5KO7 - chains A and B; structure by X-ray diffraction, 2.25 A resolution.

# Chain A (and B)
Protein: Nitroreductase
From: Haliscomenobacter hydrossis (strain ATCC 27775 / DSM 1100 / LMG 10767 / O)
Notes: chain B of this document is another copy of the same molecule, construct and numbering; everything in this record applies to it too
UniProtKB: F4KU78 (F4KU78_HALH1); residues 1-222 here = UniProt positions 1-222
Amino-acid sequence (228 residues; numbered 1 to 228; the number before each row is that of its first residue):
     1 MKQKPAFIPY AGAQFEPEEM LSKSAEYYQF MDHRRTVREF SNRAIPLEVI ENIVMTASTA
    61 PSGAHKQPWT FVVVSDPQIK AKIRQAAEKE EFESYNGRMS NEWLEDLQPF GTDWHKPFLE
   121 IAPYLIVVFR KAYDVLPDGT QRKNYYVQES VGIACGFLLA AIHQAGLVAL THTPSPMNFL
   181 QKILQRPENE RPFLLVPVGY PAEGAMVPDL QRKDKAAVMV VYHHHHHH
Not modelled in the structure: 1-4, 95-112, 225-228 (chain B: 1-4, 95-114, 225-228)
Differences from the reference sequence: expression tag (223-228)
Ligand contacts:
  - FMN (flavin mononucleotide), molecule 1: Arg34, Arg35, Thr36, Arg38, Leu170, Thr171, His172, Thr173, Leu194, Leu210, Arg212
  - FMN, molecule 2: Pro61, Ser62, Gly63, Ala64, His65, Tyr146, Glu149, Ser150, Ile153
Curated features (UniProtKB/Swiss-Prot):
  - binding site (FMN): Arg34 to Arg38, Pro61, Ser62, Thr171 to Thr173, Arg212
  - binding site (3-iodo-L-tyrosine): Glu91, Tyr95, Lys116
What the authors report for this chain:
  - conformationally variable residues (order/disorder transition): Tyr133 to Tyr145
  - contacts within the chain: Asp138-Thr140 (hydrogen bond)
  - mutagenesis - T173A: decreased catalytic activity on I-Tyr (citing earlier work)
  - mutagenesis - T173A: increased catalytic activity (citing earlier work)
  - catalytic residues: Thr173 (citing earlier work)

# Interface between chain A and chain B
Pairs across the interface - 200 pairs, chain A then chain B:
  Ala6(A) - Pro208(B)
  Ala6(A) - Asp209(B)  hydrogen bond (backbone-backbone)
  Phe7(A) - Met206(B)
  Phe7(A) - Val207(B)
  Phe7(A) - Pro208(B)  hydrophobic
  Phe7(A) - Asp209(B)
  Ile8(A) - Met206(B)
  Ile8(A) - Val207(B)  hydrogen bond (backbone-backbone)
  Ile8(A) - Asp209(B)
  Pro9(A) - Ala205(B)
  Pro9(A) - Met206(B)
  Tyr10(A) - His33(B)
  Tyr10(A) - Arg35(B)
  Tyr10(A) - Val37(B)  hydrophobic
  Tyr10(A) - Val168(B)
  Tyr10(A) - Pro201(B)  hydrophobic
  Tyr10(A) - Ala205(B)  hydrogen bond (backbone-backbone)
  Ala13(A) - Gly166(B)
  Gln14(A) - Gly166(B)
  Gln14(A) - Tyr200(B)
  Gln14(A) - Pro201(B)
  Phe15(A) - Ala165(B)
  Phe15(A) - Gly166(B)
  Phe15(A) - Tyr200(B)  hydrogen bond (backbone-side chain)
  Glu16(A) - Arg43(B)  salt bridge
  Glu16(A) - Tyr200(B)
  Pro17(A) - Arg43(B)
  Pro17(A) - Pro46(B)
  Pro17(A) - Tyr200(B)
  Met20(A) - Ile45(B)  hydrophobic
  Met20(A) - Val49(B)  hydrophobic
  Met20(A) - Ala165(B)
  Met20(A) - Leu167(B)  hydrophobic
  Met20(A) - Tyr200(B)  hydrogen bond
  Leu21(A) - Glu48(B)
  Leu21(A) - Val49(B)  hydrophobic
  Leu21(A) - Asn52(B)
  Lys23(A) - Gln164(B)
  Ser24(A) - Val49(B)
  Ser24(A) - Asn52(B)  hydrogen bond
  Ala25(A) - Asn52(B)
  Tyr27(A) - Tyr27(B)
  Tyr27(A) - Thr56(B)
  Tyr27(A) - Ala160(B)
  Tyr27(A) - Ala161(B)  hydrophobic
  Tyr27(A) - Gln164(B)
  Tyr28(A) - Met55(B)
  Tyr28(A) - Thr56(B)
  Tyr28(A) - Thr59(B)
  Met31(A) - Thr56(B)
  Met31(A) - Thr59(B)
  Met31(A) - Phe157(B)  hydrophobic
  Asp32(A) - Thr59(B)
  Arg34(A) - Thr59(B)  hydrogen bond (side chain-backbone)
  Arg34(A) - Ala60(B)
  Arg34(A) - Pro61(B)
  Arg34(A) - Phe157(B)
  Arg35(A) - Tyr10(B)
  Val37(A) - Tyr10(B)  hydrophobic
  Arg43(A) - Glu16(B)  salt bridge
  Arg43(A) - Pro17(B)
  Ile45(A) - Met20(B)  hydrophobic
  Pro46(A) - Pro17(B)
  Leu47(A) - His223(B)
  Glu48(A) - Leu21(B)
  Val49(A) - Met20(B)  hydrophobic
  Val49(A) - Leu21(B)  hydrophobic
  Val49(A) - Ser24(B)
  Glu51(A) - Lys215(B)  salt bridge
  Glu51(A) - Met219(B)
  Asn52(A) - Leu21(B)
  Asn52(A) - Ser24(B)  hydrogen bond
  Asn52(A) - Ala25(B)
  Met55(A) - Tyr28(B)
  Met55(A) - Lys215(B)
  Met55(A) - Val218(B)  hydrophobic
  Thr56(A) - Tyr27(B)
  Thr56(A) - Tyr28(B)
  Thr56(A) - Met31(B)
  Ser58(A) - Val218(B)
  Thr59(A) - Tyr28(B)
  Thr59(A) - Met31(B)
  Thr59(A) - Asp32(B)
  Thr59(A) - Arg34(B)  hydrogen bond (backbone-side chain)
  Thr59(A) - Arg212(B)  hydrogen bond (backbone-side chain)
  Ala60(A) - Arg34(B)
  Pro61(A) - Arg34(B)
  Pro61(A) - Leu159(B)  hydrophobic
  Pro61(A) - Thr171(B)
  His65(A) - Leu210(B)
  His65(A) - Gln211(B)  hydrogen bond (side chain-backbone)
  Lys66(A) - Lys213(B)  hydrogen bond (backbone-side chain)
  Gln67(A) - Arg212(B)
  Gln67(A) - Lys213(B)  hydrogen bond (backbone-side chain)
  Thr70(A) - Val218(B)
  Thr70(A) - Val220(B)
  Phe71(A) - Val218(B)  hydrogen bond (backbone-backbone)
  Phe71(A) - Met219(B)
  Phe71(A) - Val220(B)  hydrogen bond (backbone-backbone)
  Val72(A) - Val220(B)
  Val72(A) - Tyr222(B)  hydrophobic
  Val73(A) - Val220(B)  hydrogen bond (backbone-backbone)
  Val73(A) - Val221(B)
  Val73(A) - Tyr222(B)  hydrogen bond (backbone-backbone)
  Ser75(A) - Tyr222(B)  hydrogen bond (side chain-backbone)
  Asp76(A) - Tyr222(B)  hydrogen bond (backbone-backbone)
  Asp76(A) - His223(B)
  Asp76(A) - His224(B)
  Ile79(A) - Tyr222(B)  hydrophobic
  Lys131(A) - Lys213(B)
  Tyr146(A) - Thr173(B)  hydrogen bond
  Gln148(A) - Gln148(B)  hydrogen bond
  Glu149(A) - Gln148(B)
  Glu149(A) - Phe193(B)
  Gly152(A) - Gly152(B)
  Gly152(A) - Ile153(B)  hydrogen bond (backbone-backbone)
  Ile153(A) - Gly152(B)  hydrogen bond (backbone-backbone)
  Ile153(A) - Gly156(B)
  Ile153(A) - Leu159(B)  hydrophobic
  Ile153(A) - Leu194(B)  hydrophobic
  Cys155(A) - Ile153(B)  hydrophobic
  Gly156(A) - Ile153(B)
  Gly156(A) - Phe157(B)
  Phe157(A) - Met31(B)  hydrophobic
  Phe157(A) - Arg34(B)
  Phe157(A) - Gly156(B)
  Phe157(A) - Leu159(B)  hydrophobic
  Phe157(A) - Ala160(B)
  Leu159(A) - Pro61(B)  hydrophobic
  Leu159(A) - Ile153(B)  hydrophobic
  Leu159(A) - Phe157(B)  hydrophobic
  Ala160(A) - Tyr27(B)
  Ala160(A) - Phe157(B)
  Ala161(A) - Tyr27(B)  hydrophobic
  Gln164(A) - Tyr27(B)
  Ala165(A) - Phe15(B)
  Ala165(A) - Met20(B)
  Gly166(A) - Ala13(B)
  Gly166(A) - Phe15(B)
  Leu167(A) - Met20(B)  hydrophobic
  Val168(A) - Tyr10(B)  hydrophobic
  Thr171(A) - Pro61(B)
  Thr173(A) - Tyr146(B)  hydrogen bond
  Leu184(A) - Tyr222(B)  hydrogen bond (backbone-side chain)
  Gln185(A) - Tyr222(B)  hydrogen bond
  Arg186(A) - Val220(B)
  Phe193(A) - Glu149(B)
  Leu194(A) - Ile153(B)  hydrophobic
  Tyr200(A) - Gln14(B)
  Tyr200(A) - Phe15(B)  hydrogen bond (side chain-backbone)
  Tyr200(A) - Glu16(B)
  Tyr200(A) - Pro17(B)
  Tyr200(A) - Met20(B)  hydrogen bond
  Pro201(A) - Tyr10(B)  hydrophobic
  Pro201(A) - Gln14(B)
  Ala205(A) - Pro9(B)
  Ala205(A) - Tyr10(B)  hydrogen bond (backbone-backbone)
  Met206(A) - Phe7(B)
  Met206(A) - Ile8(B)
  Met206(A) - Pro9(B)
  Val207(A) - Phe7(B)
  Val207(A) - Ile8(B)  hydrogen bond (backbone-backbone)
  Pro208(A) - Ala6(B)
  Pro208(A) - Phe7(B)  hydrophobic
  Asp209(A) - Ala6(B)  hydrogen bond (backbone-backbone)
  Asp209(A) - Ile8(B)
  Leu210(A) - His65(B)
  Gln211(A) - His65(B)  hydrogen bond (backbone-side chain)
  Arg212(A) - Thr59(B)  hydrogen bond (side chain-backbone)
  Arg212(A) - Gln67(B)
  Lys213(A) - Met55(B)
  Lys213(A) - Lys66(B)  hydrogen bond (side chain-backbone)
  Lys213(A) - Gln67(B)  hydrogen bond (side chain-backbone)
  Asp214(A) - Met55(B)
  Lys215(A) - Glu51(B)  salt bridge
  Lys215(A) - Met55(B)
  Val218(A) - Met55(B)  hydrophobic
  Val218(A) - Ser58(B)
  Val218(A) - Thr70(B)
  Val218(A) - Phe71(B)  hydrogen bond (backbone-backbone)
  Met219(A) - Glu51(B)
  Met219(A) - Val54(B)  hydrophobic
  Met219(A) - Phe71(B)
  Met219(A) - Val73(B)  hydrophobic
  Val220(A) - Thr70(B)
  Val220(A) - Phe71(B)  hydrogen bond (backbone-backbone)
  Val220(A) - Val72(B)
  Val220(A) - Val73(B)  hydrogen bond (backbone-backbone)
  Val220(A) - Arg186(B)
  Val221(A) - Val73(B)
  Tyr222(A) - Val72(B)  hydrophobic
  Tyr222(A) - Val73(B)  hydrogen bond (backbone-backbone)
  Tyr222(A) - Ser75(B)  hydrogen bond (backbone-side chain)
  Tyr222(A) - Asp76(B)  hydrogen bond (backbone-backbone)
  Tyr222(A) - Ile79(B)  hydrophobic
  Tyr222(A) - Leu184(B)  hydrogen bond (side chain-backbone)
  Tyr222(A) - Gln185(B)  hydrogen bond
  His223(A) - Ser75(B)
  His223(A) - Asp76(B)
  His224(A) - Pro77(B)
Other interface residues (no listed pair), chain A (99 interface residues in all): Ala11, His33, Thr36, Val54, Trp69, Val74, His163, Ile183, Ala217
Other interface residues (no listed pair), chain B (100 interface residues in all): Lys23, Thr36, Leu47, Trp69, Val74, Lys131, Cys155, His163, Pro174, Ser175, Ile183, Asp214

# In short
Chain A and chain B form an interface of 99 and 100 residues respectively; the contacts include 43 hydrogen
bonds and 4 salt bridges. Polar pairs include Glu16(A)-Arg43(B), Glu51(A)-Lys215(B) and Phe15(A)-Tyr200(B).
Bound to chain A: flavin mononucleotide. The paper reports the catalytic residue Thr173(A); T173A of chain A
reduces catalytic activity on I-Tyr.
Both chains are Nitroreductase (Haliscomenobacter hydrossis (strain ATCC 27775 / DSM 1100 / LMG 10767 / O)).
Entry 5KO7 (Crystal structure of haliscomenobacter hydrossis iodotyrosine deiodinase (IYD) bound to FMN) was
determined by X-ray diffraction together with 5KO8 from the same study.
